PDB entry 6X66 | electron microscopy, 4.20 A resolution (low resolution: residue-level contacts below are approximate; hydrogen-bond / salt-bridge calls are withheld) | chains FC and Fd of the 117 polymer chains in the assembly

== Chain FC ==
Molecule: DotC
Organism: Legionella pneumophila
UniProt: O52184 (O52184_LEGPN); residue numbers follow UniProt; this construct covers 1-303
Chain sequence (303 residues; each row starts with the number of its first residue):
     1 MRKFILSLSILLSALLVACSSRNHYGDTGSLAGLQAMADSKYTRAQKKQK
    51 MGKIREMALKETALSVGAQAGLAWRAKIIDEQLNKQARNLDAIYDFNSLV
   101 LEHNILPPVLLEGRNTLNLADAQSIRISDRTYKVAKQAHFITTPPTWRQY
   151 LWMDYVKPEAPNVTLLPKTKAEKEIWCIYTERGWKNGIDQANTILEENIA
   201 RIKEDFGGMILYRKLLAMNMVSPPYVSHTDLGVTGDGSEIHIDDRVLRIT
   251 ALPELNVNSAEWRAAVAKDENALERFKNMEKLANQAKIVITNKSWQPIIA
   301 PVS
Not modelled in the structure: 1-57, 162-172, 269-303

== Chain Fd ==
Molecule: DotD
Organism: Legionella pneumophila
UniProt: O52183 (O52183_LEGPN); numbering as in UniProt (aligned over 1-163)
Chain sequence (163 residues; numbered 1 to 163; the number before each row is that of its first residue):
     1 MNNNKIVIMFIFSALLAGCAGTMKFKKPPINNPSDDATIKLAEAAVSVSD
    51 SMLEMAKVEKVITPPSKDNTLTIPNAYNLQARASVDWSGPIEELTARIAK
   101 AAHFRFRVLGKSPSVPVLISISTKDESLAEILRDIDYQAGKKASIHVYPN
   151 SQVVELRYAKIYS
Not modelled in the structure: 1-23, 162-163

== How chain FC and chain Fd interact ==
Pairs across the interface (37; chain FC residue first):
  Arg75(FC) - Asp36(Fd)
  Ile79(FC) - Ala37(Fd)
  Arg88(FC) - Trp87(Fd)
  Arg88(FC) - Ser120(Fd)
  Arg88(FC) - Ser122(Fd)
  Tyr94(FC) - Val48(Fd)
  Asp95(FC) - Ser120(Fd)
  Asp95(FC) - Gln138(Fd)
  Asn97(FC) - Leu118(Fd)
  Leu101(FC) - Lys141(Fd)
  Leu101(FC) - Lys142(Fd)
  Glu102(FC) - Lys141(Fd)
  Glu102(FC) - Lys142(Fd)
  His103(FC) - Lys142(Fd)
  His103(FC) - Ile161(Fd)
  Asn104(FC) - Val115(Fd)
  Asn104(FC) - Lys142(Fd)
  Thr142(FC) - Val115(Fd)
  Asn192(FC) - Asp36(Fd)
  Asn192(FC) - Lys40(Fd)
  Leu195(FC) - Ala37(Fd)
  Glu196(FC) - Lys40(Fd)
  Ile199(FC) - Lys40(Fd)
  Ile199(FC) - Ala44(Fd)
  Lys203(FC) - Ala44(Fd)
  Phe206(FC) - Val48(Fd)
  Ile210(FC) - Val48(Fd)
  Ile210(FC) - Met55(Fd)
  Arg213(FC) - Met55(Fd)
  Lys214(FC) - Met55(Fd)
  Lys214(FC) - Val58(Fd)
  Met218(FC) - Val58(Fd)
  His228(FC) - Ile161(Fd)
  Arg245(FC) - Ile161(Fd)
  Ala265(FC) - Val58(Fd)
  Ala265(FC) - Val61(Fd)
  Val266(FC) - Val61(Fd)
Also at the interface, not in a pair above, chain FC (29 interface residues in all): Ile93, Val100, Ala217, Arg263
Also at the interface, not in a pair above, chain Fd (22 interface residues in all): Leu41, Ala45, Met52, Ile62, Ile119

== Overview ==
The interface between chain FC and chain Fd involves 29 residues on one side and 22 on the other.
Chain FC is DotC and chain Fd is DotD, both from Legionella pneumophila; the structure, Legionella pneumophila
dDot T4SS OMC, was determined by electron microscopy, deposited together with 6X64, 6X65 and 6X62.
